Entry 4QV5 (X-ray diffraction, 2.70 A resolution); this record covers chains B and C of the 28 polymer chains in the assembly.

== Chain B ==
Name: Proteasome subunit alpha type-3
Source organism: Saccharomyces cerevisiae
Notes: EC 3.4.25.1
UniProt: P23638 (PSA3_YEAST); residues 0-257 here correspond to UniProt positions 1-258 (UniProt number = residue number + 1)
Amino-acid sequence (258 residues; numbered 0 to 257; the number before each row is that of its first residue; numbering starts at 0):
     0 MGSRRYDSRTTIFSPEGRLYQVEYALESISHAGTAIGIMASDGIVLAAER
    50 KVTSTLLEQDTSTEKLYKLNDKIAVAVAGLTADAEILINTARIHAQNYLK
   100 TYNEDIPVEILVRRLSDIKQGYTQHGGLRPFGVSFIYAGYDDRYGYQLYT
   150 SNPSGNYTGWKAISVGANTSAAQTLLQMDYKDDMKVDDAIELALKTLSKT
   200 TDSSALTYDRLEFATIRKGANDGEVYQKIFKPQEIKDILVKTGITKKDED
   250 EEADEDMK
Not modelled in the structure: 0, 245-257
Curated features (UniProtKB/Swiss-Prot):
  - cross-link (Glycyl lysine isopeptide (Lys-Gly)): Lys99 (interchain with G-Cter in ubiquitin), Lys198 (interchain with G-Cter in ubiquitin), Lys230 (interchain with G-Cter in ubiquitin)

== Chain C ==
Name: Proteasome subunit alpha type-4
Source organism: Saccharomyces cerevisiae
Notes: EC 3.4.25.1
UniProt: P40303 (PSA4_YEAST); residues -1 to 252 here correspond to UniProt positions 1-254 (UniProt number = residue number + 2)
Amino-acid sequence (254 residues; each row starts with the number of its first residue; numbers below 1 keep their minus sign (Met-1 is residue -1)):
    -1 MSGYDRALSIFSPDGHIFQVEYALEAVKRGTCAVGVKGKNCVVLGCERRS
    49 TLKLQDTRITPSKVSKIDSHVVLSFSGLNADSRILIEKARVEAQSHRLTL
    99 EDPVTVEYLTRYVAGVQQRYTQSGGVRPFGVSTLIAGFDPRDDEPKLYQT
   149 EPSGIYSSWSAQTIGRNSKTVREFLEKNYDRKEPPATVEECVKLTVRSLL
   199 EVVQTGAKNIEITVVKPDSDIVALSSEEINQYVTQIEQEKQEQQEQDKKK
   249 KSNH
Not modelled in the structure: -1 to 0, 241-252
Curated features (UniProtKB/Swiss-Prot):
  - modified residue: Thr58 (Phosphothreonine)

== How chain B and chain C interact ==
Residue-residue contacts - 73 pairs, chain B then chain C:
  Arg3(B) with Arg4(C)
  Asp6(B) with Tyr2(C), hydrogen bond; Arg4(C), salt bridge
  Arg8(B) with Arg4(C)
  Thr10(B) with Leu6(C); Arg125(C)
  Ile11(B) with Leu6(C), hydrophobic; Gln17(C)
  Phe12(B) with Gln17(C), hydrogen bond (backbone-side chain); Tyr20(C), hydrophobic; Ala21(C), hydrophobic; Leu76(C), hydrophobic; Arg125(C); Pro126(C); Gly128(C)
  Ser13(B) with Tyr20(C)
  Pro14(B) with Tyr20(C), hydrophobic; Glu23(C)
  Glu15(B) with Glu23(C); Arg27(C), hydrogen bond (backbone-side chain)
  Gly16(B) with Tyr20(C); Glu23(C); Ala24(C); Arg27(C)
  Arg17(B) with Arg27(C)
  Leu18(B) with Arg125(C)
  Met38(B) with Asp54(C); Arg56(C)
  Arg112(B) with Arg81(C)
  Ser115(B) with Arg81(C), hydrogen bond (backbone-side chain)
  Asp116(B) with Arg81(C), salt bridge
  Gln119(B) with Ala78(C); Asp79(C); Ile82(C)
  Thr122(B) with Arg125(C), hydrogen bond (backbone-side chain)
  Gln123(B) with Tyr118(C); Gly123(C); Val124(C); Arg125(C), hydrogen bond (backbone-backbone); Phe127(C)
  His124(B) with Gly123(C); Val124(C)
  Gly125(B) with Tyr2(C); Gly123(C)
  Gly126(B) with Tyr2(C)
  Tyr143(B) with Arg56(C), hydrogen bond (backbone-side chain); Ile57(C), hydrophobic
  Tyr145(B) with Arg56(C), hydrogen bond (backbone-side chain)
  Gln146(B) with Ile57(C)
  Leu147(B) with Ile57(C)
  Tyr148(B) with Ile57(C)
  Ser153(B) with Ala78(C)
  Gly154(B) with Ala78(C); Arg81(C), hydrogen bond (backbone-side chain)
  Asn155(B) with Asn77(C); Ala78(C)
  Tyr156(B) with Pro59(C), hydrophobic; Arg81(C)
  Gly158(B) with Gln53(C); Asp54(C), hydrogen bond (backbone-backbone); Ile57(C); Thr58(C), hydrogen bond (backbone-side chain)
  Trp159(B) with Leu50(C), hydrophobic; Lys51(C); Leu52(C); Gln53(C); Asp54(C)
  Lys160(B) with Leu52(C), hydrogen bond (backbone-backbone); Gln53(C); Asp54(C)
  Ala161(B) with Leu52(C)
  Leu175(B) with Leu52(C)
  Gln176(B) with Leu52(C)
Interface residues without a listed pair, chain B (41 interface residues in all): Glu108, Thr157, Gln172, Tyr179

== In short ==
41 residues of chain B face 31 of chain C across their interface, with 12 hydrogen bonds and 2 salt bridges.
Among the polar pairs are Asp6(B)-Arg4(C), Asp116(B)-Arg81(C) and Asp6(B)-Tyr2(C).
Here chain B is Proteasome subunit alpha type-3 and chain C is Proteasome subunit alpha type-4, both from
Saccharomyces cerevisiae. Entry 4QV5 (yCP beta5-M45I mutant) was determined by X-ray diffraction together with
4QUX, 4QUY, 4QV0, 4QV1, 4QV3, 4QV4 and 42 further entries from the same study.
